PDB entry 7ETO | electron microscopy, 4.00 A resolution | chains M and N of the 26 polymer chains in the assembly

[Chain M]
Name: Capsid vertex component 1
Source organism: Human cytomegalovirus
Reference sequence: A0A6C0PJD3 (A0A6C0PJD3_HCMV); residues 1-594 here = UniProt positions 1-594
Amino-acid sequence (594 residues; row label = number of the first residue in the row):
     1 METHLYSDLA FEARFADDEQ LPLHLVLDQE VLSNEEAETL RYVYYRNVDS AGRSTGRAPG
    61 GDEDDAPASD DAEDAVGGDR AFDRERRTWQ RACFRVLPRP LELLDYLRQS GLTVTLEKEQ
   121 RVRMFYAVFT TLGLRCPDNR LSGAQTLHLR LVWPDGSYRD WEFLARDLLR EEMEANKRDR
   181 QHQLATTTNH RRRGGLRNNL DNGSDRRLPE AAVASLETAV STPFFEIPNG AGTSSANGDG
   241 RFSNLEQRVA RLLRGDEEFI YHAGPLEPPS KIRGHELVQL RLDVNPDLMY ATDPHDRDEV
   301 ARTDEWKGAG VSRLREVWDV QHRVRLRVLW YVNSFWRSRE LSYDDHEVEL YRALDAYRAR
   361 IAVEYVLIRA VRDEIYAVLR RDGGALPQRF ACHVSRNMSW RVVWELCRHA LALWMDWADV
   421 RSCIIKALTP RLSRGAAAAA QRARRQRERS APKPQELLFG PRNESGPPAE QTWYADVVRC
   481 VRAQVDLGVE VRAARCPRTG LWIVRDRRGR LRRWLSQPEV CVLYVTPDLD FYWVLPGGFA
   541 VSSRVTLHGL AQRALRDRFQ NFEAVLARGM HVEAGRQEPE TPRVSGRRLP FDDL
Disordered / not traced: 177-296, 465-467, 592-594

[Chain N]
Name: Capsid vertex component 2
Source organism: Human cytomegalovirus
Reference sequence: A0A3G6XKK5 (A0A3G6XKK5_HCMV); residue numbers follow UniProt; this construct covers 1-642
Amino-acid sequence (642 residues; row label = number of the first residue in the row):
     1 MSLLHTFWRL PVAVFFEPHE ENVLRCPERV LRRLLEDAAV TMRGGGWRED VLMDRVRKRY
    61 LRQELRDLGH RVQTYCEDLE GRVSEAEALL NQQCELDEGP SPRTLLQPPC RPRSSSPGTG
   121 VAGASAVPHG LYSRHDAITG PAAAPSDVVA PSDAVAASAA AGASSTWLAQ CAERPLPGNV
   181 PSYFGITQND PFIRFHTDFR GEVVNTMFEN ASTWTFSFGI WYYRLKRGLY TQPRWKRVYH
   241 LAQMDNFSIS QELLLGVVNA LENVTVYPTY DCVLSDLEAA ACLLAAYGHA LWEGRDPPDS
   301 VATVLGELPQ LLPRLADDVS REIAAWEGPV AAGNNYYAYR DSPDLRYYMP LSGGRHYHPG
   361 TFDRHVLVRL FHKRGVIQHL PGYGTITEEL VQERLSGQVR DDVLSLWSRR LLVGKLGRDV
   421 PVFVHEQQYL RSGLTCLAGL LLLWKVTNAD SVFAPRTGKF TLADLLGSDA VAGGGLPGGR
   481 AGGEEEGYGG RHGRVRNFEF LVRYYIGPWY ARDPAVTLSQ LFPGLALLAV TESVRSGWDP
   541 SRREDSAGGG DGGGAVLMQL SKSNPVADYM FAQSSKQYGD LRRLEVHDAL LFHYEHGLGR
   601 LLSVTLPRHR VSTLGSSLFN VNDIYELLYF LVLGFLPSVA VL
Disordered / not traced: 1-11, 78-642

[Chain M / chain N interface]
Residue-residue contacts (56):
  Leu-164(M) / Tyr-60(N)
  Val-320(M) / Val-56(N)
  Val-320(M) / Arg-59(N)  hydrogen bond (backbone-side chain)
  Val-320(M) / Tyr-60(N)
  Gln-321(M) / Leu-52(N)
  Gln-321(M) / Arg-59(N)
  His-322(M) / Arg-59(N)  hydrogen bond
  Tyr-351(M) / Arg-57(N)
  Leu-354(M) / Met-53(N)
  Arg-358(M) / Glu-49(N)  salt bridge
  Arg-358(M) / Asp-50(N)  salt bridge
  Arg-358(M) / Met-53(N)
  Ala-362(M) / Glu-49(N)
  Tyr-365(M) / Arg-48(N)
  Tyr-365(M) / Glu-49(N)
  Val-366(M) / Glu-49(N)  hydrogen bond (backbone-side chain)
  Arg-369(M) / Arg-43(N)  hydrogen bond (side chain-backbone)
  Arg-369(M) / Gly-46(N)
  Arg-369(M) / Trp-47(N)
  Arg-369(M) / Glu-49(N)
  Arg-372(M) / Met-42(N)
  Tyr-376(M) / Leu-35(N)
  Tyr-376(M) / Ala-39(N)  hydrophobic
  Leu-379(M) / Glu-36(N)
  Arg-380(M) / Glu-36(N)  salt bridge
  Gly-383(M) / Cys-26(N)
  Gly-384(M) / Arg-25(N)
  Gly-384(M) / Cys-26(N)  hydrogen bond (backbone-backbone)
  Ala-385(M) / Leu-24(N)
  Leu-386(M) / Val-23(N)
  Leu-386(M) / Leu-24(N)  hydrogen bond (backbone-backbone)
  Pro-387(M) / Asn-22(N)
  Gln-388(M) / Pro-18(N)
  Gln-388(M) / His-19(N)  hydrogen bond (side chain-backbone)
  Gln-388(M) / Asn-22(N)  hydrogen bond
  Cys-392(M) / Pro-18(N)
  His-393(M) / Phe-16(N)  hydrogen bond (side chain-backbone)
  His-393(M) / Glu-17(N)
  His-393(M) / Pro-18(N)
  Val-394(M) / Phe-15(N)
  Val-394(M) / Phe-16(N)  hydrogen bond (backbone-backbone)
  Ser-395(M) / Phe-15(N)
  Arg-396(M) / Phe-16(N)
  Arg-401(M) / Glu-28(N)
  Arg-401(M) / Leu-31(N)
  Trp-404(M) / Leu-24(N)
  Trp-404(M) / Arg-25(N)
  Trp-404(M) / Pro-27(N)
  Arg-408(M) / Leu-34(N)
  Arg-408(M) / Leu-35(N)
  Ala-418(M) / Arg-48(N)
  Thr-499(M) / Glu-17(N)
  Leu-501(M) / His-19(N)
  Phe-539(M) / Asn-22(N)
  Phe-539(M) / Val-23(N)
  Phe-539(M) / Leu-24(N)
Interface residues without a listed pair, chain M (43 interface residues in all): Arg-166, Asp-167, Asp-319, Ile-361, Arg-389, Ala-391, Trp-400, Glu-405, Asp-416, Leu-535
Interface residues without a listed pair, chain N (34 interface residues in all): Val-14, Glu-20, Ala-38, Glu-64
From the paper, about this interface:
  - interface residues, chain M: Val-363(M), Trp-400(M)
  - interface residues, chain N: Val-30(N)

[In short]
The interface between chain M and chain N involves 43 residues on one side and 34 on the other, with 10
hydrogen bonds and 3 salt bridges. Polar pairs include Arg-358(M)/Glu-49(N), Arg-358(M)/Asp-50(N) and
Arg-380(M)/Glu-36(N). From the paper: interface residues Val-363(M), Trp-400(M) and Val-30(N).
Chain M is Capsid vertex component 1 and chain N is Capsid vertex component 2, both from Human
cytomegalovirus; the structure, C1 CVSC-binding penton vertex in the virion capsid of Human Cytomegalovirus,
was determined by electron microscopy, deposited together with 7ET2, 7ET3, 7ETJ and 7ETM.
